1XG2 - chains A and B; structure by X-ray diffraction, 1.90 A resolution.

Chain A:
Name: Pectinesterase 1
From: Solanum lycopersicum
Notes: EC 3.1.1.11
UniProt: P14280 (PME1_LYCES); residues 1-317 here correspond to UniProt positions 230-546 (UniProt number = residue number + 229)
Sequence (317 residues; numbered 1 to 317; the number before each row is that of its first residue):
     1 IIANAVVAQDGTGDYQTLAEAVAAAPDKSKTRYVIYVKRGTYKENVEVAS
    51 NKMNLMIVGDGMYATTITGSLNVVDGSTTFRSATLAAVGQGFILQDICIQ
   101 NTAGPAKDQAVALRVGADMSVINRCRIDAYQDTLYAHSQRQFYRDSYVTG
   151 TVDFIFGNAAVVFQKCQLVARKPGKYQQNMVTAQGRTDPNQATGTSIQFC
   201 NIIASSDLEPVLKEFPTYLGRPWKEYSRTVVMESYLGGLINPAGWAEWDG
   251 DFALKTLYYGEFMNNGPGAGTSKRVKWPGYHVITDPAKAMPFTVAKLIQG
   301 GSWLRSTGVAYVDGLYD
What the authors report for this chain:
  - catalytic residues: Gln109, Gln131, Asp132, Asp153, Arg221 (proposed by the authors, not directly observed)
  - contacts within the chain: Asp153-Arg221, Asp132-Asp153 (water-mediated contact)

Chain B:
Name: Pectinesterase inhibitor
From: Actinidia chinensis
UniProt: P83326 (PMEI_ACTCH); residues 1-152 here = UniProt positions 1-152
Sequence (153 residues; each row starts with the number of its first residue; numbering starts at 0):
     0 FENHLISEICPKTRNPSLCLQALESDPRSASKDLKGLGQFSIDIAQASAK
    50 QTSKIIASLTNQATDPKLKGRYETCSENYADAIDSLGQAKQFLTSGDYNS
   100 LNIYASAAFDGAGTCEDSFEGPPNIPTQLHQADLKLEDLCDIVLVISNLL
   150 PGS
Not modelled in the structure: 151-152
Construct notes: cloning artifact (0)
Cystine bridges: Cys9-Cys18, Cys74-Cys114
What the authors report for this chain:
  - specificity-determining residues: Asn101, Asp109, Thr113, Asn147 (by similarity / conservation)

Chain A / chain B interface:
Contacting residue pairs (49):
  Ser50(A) - Asp83(B)  hydrogen bond
  Thr78(A) - Gly69(B)
  Thr78(A) - Thr73(B)  hydrogen bond
  Phe80(A) - Thr73(B)
  Phe80(A) - Glu76(B)
  Phe80(A) - Asn77(B)
  Phe80(A) - Thr113(B)
  Arg81(A) - Gly69(B)
  Arg81(A) - Glu72(B)
  Arg81(A) - Thr73(B)
  Arg81(A) - Glu76(B)  salt bridge
  Val88(A) - Asp80(B)
  Gln90(A) - Gln87(B)
  Gln90(A) - Tyr103(B)
  Asp118(A) - Tyr103(B)  hydrogen bond
  Tyr135(A) - Thr113(B)
  His137(A) - Asn77(B)
  His137(A) - Thr113(B)  hydrogen bond
  Ser138(A) - Ala106(B)
  Gln139(A) - Ser84(B)  hydrogen bond
  Gln139(A) - Ile102(B)
  Gln139(A) - Tyr103(B)
  Gln139(A) - Ala106(B)
  Arg140(A) - Ser99(B)  hydrogen bond
  Arg140(A) - Ile102(B)
  Asn158(A) - Asp109(B)  hydrogen bond
  Ala160(A) - Ile102(B)  hydrophobic
  Thr187(A) - Arg13(B)
  Thr187(A) - Phe108(B)
  Asp188(A) - Phe108(B)
  Asp188(A) - Asp140(B)
  Asp188(A) - Leu143(B)
  Asn190(A) - Lys11(B)
  Asn190(A) - Asn101(B)  hydrogen bond (backbone-side chain)
  Asn190(A) - Asp140(B)
  Asn190(A) - Leu143(B)
  Asn190(A) - Val144(B)
  Asn190(A) - Asn147(B)  hydrogen bond (backbone-side chain)
  Gln191(A) - Asn101(B)
  Gln191(A) - Ser105(B)  hydrogen bond (side chain-backbone)
  Gln191(A) - Phe108(B)
  Gln191(A) - Asp109(B)  hydrogen bond
  Gln191(A) - Leu143(B)
  Ala192(A) - Asn101(B)  hydrogen bond (backbone-side chain)
  Ala192(A) - Ile102(B)
  Ala192(A) - Ser105(B)
  Trp223(A) - Asp116(B)
  Lys224(A) - Asp116(B)  salt bridge
  Gln299(A) - Asn98(B)
Also at the interface, not in a pair above, chain A (25 interface residues in all): Gly76, Met119, Thr193
Also at the interface, not in a pair above, chain B (29 interface residues in all): Lys66, Arg70, Ser117
From the paper, about this interface:
  - specific contacts: Ser50(A)-Asp83(B), Thr78(A)-Thr73(B), Thr78(A)-Arg70(B), Thr78(A)-Gly69(B), Phe80(A)-Thr73(B), Phe80(A)-Glu76(B), Phe80(A)-Asn77(B), Phe80(A)-Thr113(B), Arg81(A)-Glu76(B) (salt bridge), Arg81(A)-Gly69(B), Arg81(A)-Glu72(B), Arg81(A)-Thr73(B), Val88(A)-Asp80(B), Gln90(A)-Tyr103(B), Asp118(A)-Tyr103(B), Asp118(A)-Ile102(B), Tyr135(A)-Thr113(B), His137(A)-Thr113(B), His137(A)-Asn77(B), Ser138(A)-Ala106(B), Gln139(A)-Ser84(B), Gln139(A)-Ile102(B), Gln139(A)-Tyr103(B), Gln139(A)-Ala106(B), Arg140(A)-Ser99(B), Arg140(A)-Ile102(B), Arg140(A)-Tyr103(B), Asn158(A)-Asp109(B), Ala160(A)-Ile102(B), Thr187(A)-Arg13(B), Thr187(A)-Phe108(B), Asp188(A)-Asp140(B), Asp188(A)-Phe108(B), Asp188(A)-Leu143(B), Asn190(A)-Asp140(B), Asn190(A)-Asn101(B), Asn190(A)-Asn147(B), Asn190(A)-Lys11(B), Asn190(A)-Leu143(B), Asn190(A)-Val144(B), Gln191(A)-Asp109(B), Gln191(A)-Ser105(B), Gln191(A)-Asn101(B), Gln191(A)-Phe108(B), Gln191(A)-Leu143(B), Ala192(A)-Asn101(B), Ala192(A)-Ile102(B), Ala192(A)-Ser105(B), Thr193(A)-Ser105(B), Trp223(A)-Asp116(B), Lys224(A)-Asp116(B) (salt bridge), Gln299(A)-Asn98(B)
  - interface residues, chain A: Gln90(A)

Overview:
25 residues of chain A and 29 residues of chain B are in contact; the contacts include 12 hydrogen bonds and 2
salt bridges. Polar pairs include Arg81(A)-Glu76(B), Lys224(A)-Asp116(B) and Ser50(A)-Asp83(B). The paper
describes contacts between Ser50(A) and Asp83(B), Thr78(A) and Thr73(B) and Thr78(A) and Arg70(B) among
others; salt bridges between Arg81(A) and Glu76(B) and Lys224(A) and Asp116(B). From the paper: catalytic
residues Gln109(A), Gln131(A) and Asp132(A) among others; the interface residue Gln90(A).
Here chain A is Pectinesterase 1 (Solanum lycopersicum) and chain B is Pectinesterase inhibitor (Actinidia
chinensis). Entry 1XG2 (Crystal structure of the complex between pectin methylesterase and its inhibitor
protein) was determined by X-ray diffraction.
